Entry 5TRY (X-ray diffraction, 3.00 A resolution); this record covers chains A and B of the 28 polymer chains in the assembly.

Chain A (and B):
Protein: Proteasome subunit alpha
Organism: Mycobacterium tuberculosis
Notes: EC 3.4.25.1; chain B of this document is another copy of the same molecule, construct and numbering; everything in this record applies to it too
UniProt: A5U4D5 (PSA_MYCTA); residues 10-248 here = UniProt positions 10-248
Sequence (240 residues; each row starts with the number of its first residue):
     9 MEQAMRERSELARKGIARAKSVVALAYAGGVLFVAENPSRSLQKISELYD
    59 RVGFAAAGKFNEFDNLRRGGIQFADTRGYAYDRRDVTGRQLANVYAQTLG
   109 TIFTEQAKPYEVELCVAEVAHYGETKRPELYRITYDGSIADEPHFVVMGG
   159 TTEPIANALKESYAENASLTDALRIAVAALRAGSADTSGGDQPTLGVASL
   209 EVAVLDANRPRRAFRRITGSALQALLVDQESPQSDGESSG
Unresolved in the structure: 193-201, 236-248 (chain B: 191-202, 236-248)
Sequence notes: initiating methionine (9)

Chain A / chain B interface:
Residue-residue contacts - 30 pairs, chain A then chain B:
  M9(A) with E15(B), hydrogen bond (backbone-side chain); R16(B); L19(B), hydrophobic; A115(B); K116(B); P117(B)
  E10(A) with E15(B), hydrogen bond (backbone-side chain); E18(B); L19(B)
  R97(A) with S49(B), hydrogen bond (side chain-backbone); Q51(B)
  N101(A) with F68(B); D72(B), hydrogen bond; R76(B), hydrogen bond
  Q105(A) with N73(B), hydrogen bond
  T112(A) with A115(B); K116(B)
  E113(A) with Q114(B), hydrogen bond; A115(B)
  P136(A) with R48(B)
  E137(A) with R48(B)
  L138(A) with R48(B)
  Y139(A) with S49(B), hydrogen bond
  D144(A) with K67(B), hydrogen bond (backbone-side chain)
  G145(A) with N69(B)
  I147(A) with L50(B), hydrophobic; F68(B), hydrophobic
  D149(A) with S47(B), hydrogen bond; R48(B), salt bridge; S49(B)
Other interface residues (no listed pair), chain A (20 interface residues in all): M13, A104, G108, E150, P151

Overview:
20 residues of chain A face 19 of chain B across their interface; the contacts include 10 hydrogen bonds and 1
salt bridge. Polar contacts include D149(A)-R48(B), M9(A)-E15(B) and E10(A)-E15(B).
Both chains are Proteasome subunit alpha (Mycobacterium tuberculosis). Entry 5TRY (Structure of Mycobacterium
tuberculosis proteasome in complex with N,C-capped dipeptide PKS2206) was determined by X-ray diffraction
(same publication as 5THO, 5TRG, 5TRR, 5TRS and 5TS0).
